4HDU - chains A and C of the 3 polymer chains in the assembly; structure by X-ray diffraction, 2.85 A resolution.

[Chain A]
Name: Alkyltransferase-like protein 1
Organism: Schizosaccharomyces pombe
Reference sequence: Q9UTN9 (ATL1_SCHPO); residue numbers follow UniProt; this construct covers 1-108
Chain sequence (116 residues; row label = number of the first residue in the row):
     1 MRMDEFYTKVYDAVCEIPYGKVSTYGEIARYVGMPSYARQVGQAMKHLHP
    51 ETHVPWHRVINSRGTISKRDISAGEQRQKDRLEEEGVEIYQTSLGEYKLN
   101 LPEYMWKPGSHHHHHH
Not modelled in the structure: 109-116
Differences from the reference sequence: expression tag (109-116)
Curated features (UniProtKB/Swiss-Prot):
  - site: Tyr25 (Required for phosphate rotation/nucleotide flipping), Arg39 (Arg finger, required for nucleotide flipping), Arg69 (Critical for recognition of O(6)-alkylguanines, probes the electrostatic potential of the flipped base to distinguish between O(6)-alkylguanine and guanine)
  - mutagenesis: Arg69 (R69A/F: Reduces discrimination of modified bases 10-100-fold and increases sensitivity toward alkylating agents)
From the paper describing this entry:
  - binding site for the 13-nt DNA strand: Tyr25, Arg69
  - conformationally variable residues (loop rearrangement, side-chain flip): Trp56, Thr65 to Ala73
  - mutagenesis - R69F (10-fold): decreased binding to ODNs containing O6-alkylguanines
  - mutagenesis - R69A, R69F: decreased growth in response to MNNG
  - mutagenesis - R69A: increased binding to natural (G-containing) sequence

[Chain C]
Molecule: 13-nt DNA strand
Sequence (13 nucleotides; row label = number of the first residue in the row):
    14 CTACTAGCCATGG

[How chain A and chain C interact]
Contacting residue pairs (13):
  Met3(A) - DA23(C)  sugar contact
  Met3(A) - DT24(C)  phosphate contact
  Tyr7(A) - DT24(C)  hydrogen bond to the phosphate
  Ser36(A) - DC21(C)  phosphate contact
  Ser36(A) - DC22(C)  hydrogen bond to the phosphate
  Tyr37(A) - DC22(C)  phosphate contact
  Tyr37(A) - DA23(C)  hydrogen bond to the phosphate
  Arg39(A) - DC21(C)  hydrogen bond to the base
  Gln40(A) - DC22(C)  hydrogen bond to the sugar
  Gln40(A) - DA23(C)  sugar contact
  Gln43(A) - DA23(C)  hydrogen bond to the base
  Thr92(A) - DT15(C)  phosphate contact
  Leu94(A) - DA16(C)  phosphate contact
Interface residues without a listed pair, chain A (10 interface residues in all): Ser93
Interface residues without a listed pair, chain C (7 interface residues in all): DG20

[In short]
The interface between chain A and chain C involves 10 residues on one side and 7 on the other; the contacts
include 6 hydrogen bonds. Among the polar pairs are Arg39(A)-DC21(C), Gln43(A)-DA23(C) and Gln40(A)-DC22(C).
From the paper: a binding site for the 13-nt DNA strand at Tyr25(A) and Arg69(A); R69A and R69F of chain A
reduce growth in response to MNNG.
Chain A is Alkyltransferase-like protein 1 (Schizosaccharomyces pombe) and chain C is a 13-nt DNA strand; the
structure, Crystal structure of S. pombe ATL1 in complex with damaged DNA containing 2-aminopurine, was
determined by X-ray diffraction (same publication as 4HDV).
